PDB entry 3KRJ | X-ray diffraction, 2.10 A resolution | chain A

Chain A:
Molecule: Macrophage colony-stimulating factor 1 receptor, Basic fibroblast growth factor receptor 1
Organism: Homo sapiens
Notes: EC 2.7.10.1
UniProt: chimeric construct of P07333, P11362: residues 538-678 from P07333 (CSF1R_HUMAN) positions 538-678 (same numbers); residues 679-699 from P11362 positions 577-597 (UniProt number = residue number - 102); residues 753-922 from P07333 (CSF1R_HUMAN) positions 753-922 (same numbers)
Chain sequence (335 residues; each row starts with the number of its first residue; note: 53 numbers in that range are skipped by the numbering (no residue carries them; nothing is unmodelled there)):
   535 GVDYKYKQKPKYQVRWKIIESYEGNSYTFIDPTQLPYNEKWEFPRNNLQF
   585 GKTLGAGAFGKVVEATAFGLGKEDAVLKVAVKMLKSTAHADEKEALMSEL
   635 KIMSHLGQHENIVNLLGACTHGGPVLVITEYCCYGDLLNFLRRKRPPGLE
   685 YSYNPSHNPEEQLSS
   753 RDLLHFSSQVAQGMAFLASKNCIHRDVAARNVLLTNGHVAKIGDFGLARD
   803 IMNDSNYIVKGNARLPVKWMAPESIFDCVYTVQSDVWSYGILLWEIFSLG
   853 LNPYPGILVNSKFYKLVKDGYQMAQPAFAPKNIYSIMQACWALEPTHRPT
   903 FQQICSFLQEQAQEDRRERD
Not modelled in the structure: 535-543, 683-695, 814, 915-922
Construct notes: expression tag (535-537); engineered mutation Ser-686 (Cys584 in P11362)
Curated features (UniProtKB/Swiss-Prot):
  - region: Gln-542 to Lys-574 (Regulatory juxtamembrane domain), Asp-796 to Pro-818 (Activation loop)
  - binding site (ATP): Leu-588 to Val-596, Lys-616
  - modified residue (Phosphotyrosine): Tyr-546, Tyr-561, Tyr-685, Tyr-687, Tyr-809
  - active site: Asp-778 (Proton acceptor)
Ligand contacts: KRJ (4-cyano-N-(2-cyclohex-1-en-1-yl-4-piperidin-4-ylphenyl)-1H-imidazole-2-carboxamide): Leu-588, Val-596, Ala-614, Lys-616, Val-647, Thr-663, Glu-664, Tyr-665, Cys-666, Cys-667, Tyr-668, Gly-669, Asp-670, Leu-785, Asp-796, Phe-797, Ala-800, Arg-801

Overview:
Ligands of chain A: compound KRJ. Curated annotation (UniProt) lists 10 ATP-binding residues and active-site
residue Asp-778.
Chain A is Macrophage colony-stimulating factor 1 receptor, Basic fibroblast growth factor receptor 1 (Homo
sapiens); the structure, cFMS tyrosine kinase in complex with 4-Cyano-1H-imidazole-2-carboxylic acid
(2-cyclohex-1-enyl-4-piperidin-4-yl-phenyl)-amide, was determined by X-ray diffraction (same publication as
3KRL).
